Entry 2O95 (X-ray diffraction, 1.95 A resolution); this record covers chain A.

# Chain A
Protein: 26S proteasome non-ATPase regulatory subunit 7
Source organism: Homo sapiens
Notes: fragment: MPN domain, N-terminus domain, residues 1-186
UniProt: P51665 (PSD7_HUMAN); residue numbers follow UniProt; this construct covers 1-186
Sequence (187 residues; row label = number of the first residue in the row; numbering starts at 0):
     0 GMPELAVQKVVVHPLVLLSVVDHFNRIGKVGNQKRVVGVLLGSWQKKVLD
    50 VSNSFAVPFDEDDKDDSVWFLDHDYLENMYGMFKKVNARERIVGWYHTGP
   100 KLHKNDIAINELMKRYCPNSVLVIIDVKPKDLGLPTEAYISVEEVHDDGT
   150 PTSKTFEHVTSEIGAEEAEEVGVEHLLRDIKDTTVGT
Unresolved in the structure: 0, 131, 146-149, 185-186
Sequence notes: cloning artifact (0)
UniProt features mapped onto this chain:
  - cross-link: Lys180 (Glycyl lysine isopeptide (Lys-Gly) (interchain with G-Cter in ubiquitin))

# In short
Chain A is 26S proteasome non-ATPase regulatory subunit 7 (Homo sapiens); the structure, Crystal Structure of
the Metal-Free Dimeric Human Mov34 MPN domain (residues 1-186), was determined by X-ray diffraction.
